Entry 7KVW (X-ray diffraction, 2.18 A resolution); this record covers chain A.

Chain A:
Protein: PCP-C didomain
Organism: Thermobifida fusca
UniProtKB: Q47NR9 (Q47NR9_THEFY); numbering as in UniProt (aligned over 2481-3008)
Chain sequence (528 residues; row label = number of the first residue in the row):
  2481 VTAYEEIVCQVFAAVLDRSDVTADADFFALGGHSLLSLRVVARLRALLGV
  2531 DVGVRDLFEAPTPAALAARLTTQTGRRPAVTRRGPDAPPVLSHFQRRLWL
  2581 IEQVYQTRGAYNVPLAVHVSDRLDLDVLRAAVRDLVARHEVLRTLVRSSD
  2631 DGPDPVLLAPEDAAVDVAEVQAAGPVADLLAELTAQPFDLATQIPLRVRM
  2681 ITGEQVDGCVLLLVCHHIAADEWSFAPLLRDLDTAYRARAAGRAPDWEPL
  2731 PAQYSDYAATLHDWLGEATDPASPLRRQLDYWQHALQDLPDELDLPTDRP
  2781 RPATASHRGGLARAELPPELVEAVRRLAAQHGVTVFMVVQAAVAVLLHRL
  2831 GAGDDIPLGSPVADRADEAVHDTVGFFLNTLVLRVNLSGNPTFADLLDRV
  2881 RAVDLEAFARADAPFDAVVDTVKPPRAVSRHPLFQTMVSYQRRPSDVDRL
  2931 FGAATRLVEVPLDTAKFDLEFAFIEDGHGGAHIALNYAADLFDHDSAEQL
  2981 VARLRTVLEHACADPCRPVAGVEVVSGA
Disordered / not traced: 2551-2556, 3000-3008
Glycans and other covalent adducts: 4'-phosphopantetheine (PNS) linked to Ser2514
Reported in the primary citation:
  - interface residues: Phe2508, Leu2518, Leu2580, Val2584, Ala2907
  - binding site for 4'-phosphopantetheine: Ser2514, Arg2906
  - post-translational modification sites: Ser2514
  - specificity-determining residues: Arg2577, Glu2702
  - conformationally variable residues (side-chain flip): Arg2577 (from molecular simulation)
  - mutagenesis - R2577G: decreased catalytic activity on with Gly
  - mutagenesis - H2697Q: abolished catalytic activity on Gly as the acceptor substrate
  - mutagenesis - E2702G (61% to 35%): decreased catalytic activity on Gly as the acceptor substrate
  - mutagenesis - E2702G (75% to 92%): increased catalytic activity on PPant-linked l-Leu
  - catalytic residues: His2697
  - catalytic residues: Glu2702 (proposed by the authors, not directly observed)

Summary:
4'-phosphopantetheine is covalently linked to Ser2514. The paper reports catalytic residues His2697 and
Glu2702; R2577G reduces catalytic activity on with Gly; 3 substitutions were tested in all.
Chain A is PCP-C didomain (Thermobifida fusca); the structure, Non-ribosomal didomain (holo-PCP-C) acceptor
bound state, was determined by X-ray diffraction together with 7KW0, 7KW2 and 7KW3 from the same study.
